PDB entry 8QV0 | electron microscopy, 6.60 A resolution (low resolution: residue-level contacts below are approximate; hydrogen-bond / salt-bridge calls are withheld) | chains T and U of the 26 polymer chains in the assembly

== Chain T (and U) ==
Protein: Tubulin beta chain
From: Saccharomyces cerevisiae
Notes: chain U of this document is another copy of the same molecule, construct and numbering; everything in this record applies to it too
Reference sequence: A0A6A5PXT5 (A0A6A5PXT5_YEASX); numbering as in UniProt (aligned over 1-457)
Sequence (457 residues; numbered 1 to 457; the number before each row is that of its first residue):
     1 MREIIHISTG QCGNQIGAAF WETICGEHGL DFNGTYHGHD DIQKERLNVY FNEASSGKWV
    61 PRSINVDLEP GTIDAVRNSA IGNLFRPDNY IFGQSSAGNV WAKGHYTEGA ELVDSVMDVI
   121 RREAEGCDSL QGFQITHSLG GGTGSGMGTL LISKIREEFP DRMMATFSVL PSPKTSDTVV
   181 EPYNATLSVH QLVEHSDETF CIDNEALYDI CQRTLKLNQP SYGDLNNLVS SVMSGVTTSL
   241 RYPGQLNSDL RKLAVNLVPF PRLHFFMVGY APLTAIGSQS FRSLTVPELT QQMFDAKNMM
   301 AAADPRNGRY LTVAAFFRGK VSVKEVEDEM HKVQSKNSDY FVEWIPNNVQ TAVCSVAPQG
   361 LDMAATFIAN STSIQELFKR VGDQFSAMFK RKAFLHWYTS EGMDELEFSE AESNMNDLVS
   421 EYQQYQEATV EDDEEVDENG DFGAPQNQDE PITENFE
Unresolved in the structure: 428-457

== Interface between chain T and chain U ==
Residue-residue contacts (16):
  G277(T) - P87(U)
  Q279(T) - S55(U)
  S280(T) - A54(U)
  S280(T) - K58(U)
  F281(T) - A54(U)
  F281(T) - V60(U)
  F281(T) - L84(U)
  F281(T) - R86(U)
  R282(T) - A54(U)
  R282(T) - S55(U)
  R282(T) - R86(U)
  R282(T) - P87(U)
  R282(T) - D88(U)
  S283(T) - E53(U)
  S283(T) - A54(U)
  Q291(T) - E125(U)
Also at the interface, not in a pair above, chain U (12 interface residues in all): N52, N83

== In short ==
Chain T and chain U form an interface of 7 and 12 residues respectively.
Chain T and chain U are both Tubulin beta chain (Saccharomyces cerevisiae); the structure, Structure of the
native microtubule lattice nucleated from the yeast spindle pole body, was determined by electron microscopy,
deposited together with 8QV2, 8QV3 and 8QRY.
